PDB entry 3WCP | X-ray diffraction, 1.94 A resolution | chains A and D of the 4 polymer chains in the assembly

[Chain A]
Molecule: Hemoglobin subunit alpha
Source organism: Homo sapiens
UniProt: P69905 (HBA_HUMAN); residues 1-141 here correspond to UniProt positions 2-142 (UniProt number = residue number + 1)
Sequence (141 residues; row label = number of the first residue in the row):
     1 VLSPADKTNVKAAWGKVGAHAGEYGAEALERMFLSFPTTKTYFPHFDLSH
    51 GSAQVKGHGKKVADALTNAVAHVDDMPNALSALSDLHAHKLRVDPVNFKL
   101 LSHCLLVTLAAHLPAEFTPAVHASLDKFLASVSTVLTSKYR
Metal / ion sites: heme Fe near His87 (its only coordinating residue here)
Small-molecule neighbours: heme (HEM): Met32, Thr39, Tyr42, Phe43, His45, Phe46, His58, Lys61, Val62, Ala65, Leu66, Leu83, Leu86, His87, Leu91, Val93, Asn97, Phe98, Leu101, Leu105, Val132, Leu136
UniProt features mapped onto this chain:
  - binding site (O2): His58
  - binding site (heme b): His87
  - site: Thr8, Asn9 (Microbial infection: Cleavage), Lys11 (Not glycated), Ala13, Trp14 (Microbial infection: Cleavage), Tyr24, Gly25 (Microbial infection: Cleavage), Leu29, Glu30 (Microbial infection: Cleavage), His45, Phe46 (Microbial infection: Cleavage), Asp47, Leu48 (Microbial infection: Cleavage), Ser52, Ala53 (Microbial infection: Cleavage), Val55, Lys56 (Microbial infection: Cleavage), Lys56 (Not glycated), Gly59, Lys60 (Microbial infection: Cleavage), Lys60 (Not glycated), Lys90 (Not glycated), Leu91, Arg92 (Microbial infection: Cleavage), Lys99 (Not glycated), Leu106, Val107 (Microbial infection: Cleavage), Thr108, Leu109 (Microbial infection: Cleavage), Val121, His122 (Microbial infection: Cleavage), Ser133, Thr134 (Microbial infection: Cleavage)
  - modified residue: Ser3 (Phosphoserine), Lys7 (N6-succinyllysine), Thr8 (Phosphothreonine), Lys11 (N6-succinyllysine), Lys16 (N6-acetyllysine), Tyr24 (Phosphotyrosine), Ser35 (Phosphoserine), Lys40 (N6-succinyllysine), Ser49 (Phosphoserine), Ser102 (Phosphoserine), Thr108 (Phosphothreonine), Ser124 (Phosphoserine), Ser131 (Phosphoserine), Thr134 (Phosphothreonine), Thr137 (Phosphothreonine), Ser138 (Phosphoserine)
  - glycosylation (N-linked (Glc) (glycation) lysine): Lys7, Lys16, Lys40, Lys61

[Chain D]
Molecule: Hemoglobin subunit beta
Source organism: Homo sapiens
UniProt: P68871 (HBB_HUMAN); residues 1-146 here correspond to UniProt positions 2-147 (UniProt number = residue number + 1)
Sequence (146 residues; row label = number of the first residue in the row):
     1 VHLTPEEKSAVTALWGKVNVDEVGGEALGRLLVVYPWTQRFFESFGDLST
    51 PDAVMGNPKVKAHGKKVLGAFSDGLAHLDNLKGTFATLSELHCDKLHVDP
   101 ENFRLLGNVLVCVLAHHFGKEFTPPVQAAYQKVVAGVANALAHKYH
Not modelled in the structure: 1
Modified / non-standard residues: Cys93 (s-mercaptocysteine; CSS)
Metal / ion sites: heme Fe near His92 (its only coordinating residue here)
Small-molecule neighbours: heme (HEM): Leu31, Thr38, Phe41, Phe42, Ser44, Phe45, His63, Lys66, Val67, Ala70, Phe71, Phe85, Leu88, Leu91, His92, Leu96, Val98, Asn102, Phe103, Leu106, Val137, Leu141
UniProt features mapped onto this chain:
  - binding site ((2R)-2,3-bisphosphoglycerate): Val1, His2, Lys82, His143
  - binding site (heme b): His63, His92
  - site: Glu7, Lys8 (Microbial infection: Cleavage), Gly25, Glu26 (Microbial infection: Cleavage), Gly29, Arg30 (Microbial infection: Cleavage), Tyr35, Pro36 (Microbial infection: Cleavage), Trp37, Thr38 (Microbial infection: Cleavage), Phe45, Gly46 (Microbial infection: Cleavage), Asp52, Ala53 (Microbial infection: Cleavage), Gly56, Asn57 (Microbial infection: Cleavage), Lys59 (Not glycated), Phe71, Ser72 (Microbial infection: Cleavage), Gly74, Leu75 (Microbial infection: Cleavage), Lys82 (Not glycated), Thr84, Phe85 (Microbial infection: Cleavage), His92, Cys93 (Microbial infection: Cleavage), Lys95 (Not glycated), Arg104, Leu105 (Microbial infection: Cleavage), Leu110, Val111 (Microbial infection: Cleavage), Gly119, Lys120 (Microbial infection: Cleavage), Phe122, Thr123 (Microbial infection: Cleavage), Ala128, Ala129 (Microbial infection: Cleavage) and 2 more in UniProt
  - modified residue: Val1 (N-acetylvaline), Ser9 (Phosphoserine), Thr12 (Phosphothreonine), Ser44 (Phosphoserine), Thr50 (Phosphothreonine), Lys59 (N6-acetyllysine), Lys82 (N6-acetyllysine), Thr87 (Phosphothreonine), Cys93 (S-nitrosocysteine), Lys144 (N6-acetyllysine)
  - glycosylation: Val1 (N-linked (Glc) (glycation) valine), Lys8 (N-linked (Glc) (glycation) lysine), Lys17 (N-linked (Glc) (glycation) lysine), Lys66 (N-linked (Glc) (glycation) lysine), Lys120 (N-linked (Glc) (glycation) lysine), Lys144 (N-linked (Glc) (glycation) lysine)

[Interface between chain A and chain D]
Residue-residue contacts (27; chain A residue first):
  Pro37(A) - His146(D)
  Thr38(A) - Pro100(D)
  Lys40(A) - His146(D)  hydrogen bond (side chain-backbone)
  Thr41(A) - His97(D)
  Thr41(A) - Val98(D)
  Thr41(A) - Asp99(D)
  Thr41(A) - Tyr145(D)
  Tyr42(A) - Arg40(D)
  Tyr42(A) - Asp99(D)  hydrogen bond
  Pro44(A) - His97(D)
  Leu91(A) - Arg40(D)  hydrogen bond (backbone-side chain)
  Arg92(A) - Trp37(D)
  Arg92(A) - Arg40(D)  hydrogen bond (backbone-side chain)
  Arg92(A) - Glu43(D)  salt bridge
  Asp94(A) - Trp37(D)  hydrogen bond
  Asp94(A) - Asp99(D)
  Asp94(A) - Glu101(D)
  Asp94(A) - Leu105(D)
  Pro95(A) - Trp37(D)
  Val96(A) - Glu101(D)
  Asn97(A) - Asp99(D)  hydrogen bond
  Tyr140(A) - Pro36(D)
  Tyr140(A) - Trp37(D)  hydrophobic
  Arg141(A) - Val34(D)  hydrogen bond (side chain-backbone)
  Arg141(A) - Tyr35(D)
  Arg141(A) - Pro36(D)
  Arg141(A) - Trp37(D)
Interface residues without a listed pair, chain D (15 interface residues in all): Gln39

[Overview]
The interface between chain A and chain D involves 14 residues on one side and 15 on the other; the contacts
include 7 hydrogen bonds and 1 salt bridge. Among the polar pairs are Arg92(A)-Glu43(D), Lys40(A)-His146(D)
and Tyr42(A)-Asp99(D). Bound to chain A: heme.
Chain A is Hemoglobin subunit alpha and chain D is Hemoglobin subunit beta, both from Homo sapiens; the
structure, Deoxyhemoglobin SH-drug complex, was determined by X-ray diffraction.
